Entry 2XNT (X-ray diffraction, 3.21 A resolution); this record covers chains F and I of the 5 polymer chains in the assembly.

Chain F (and I):
Name: Soluble acetylcholine receptor
Organism: Aplysia californica
Notes: chain I of this document is another copy of the same molecule, construct and numbering; everything in this record applies to it too
UniProtKB: Q8WSF8 (Q8WSF8_APLCA); residues -18 to 217 here correspond to UniProt positions 1-236 (UniProt number = residue number + 19)
Chain sequence (236 residues; numbered -18 to 217; the number before each row is that of its first residue; numbers below 1 keep their minus sign (Met-18 is residue -18)):
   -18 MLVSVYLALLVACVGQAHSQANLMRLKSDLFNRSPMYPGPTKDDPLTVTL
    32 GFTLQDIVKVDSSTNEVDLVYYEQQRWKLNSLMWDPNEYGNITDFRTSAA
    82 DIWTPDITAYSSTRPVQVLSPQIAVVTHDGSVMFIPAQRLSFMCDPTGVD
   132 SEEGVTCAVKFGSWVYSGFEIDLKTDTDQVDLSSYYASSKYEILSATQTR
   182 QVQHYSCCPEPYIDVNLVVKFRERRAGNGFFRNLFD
Unresolved in the structure: -18 to 0, 206-217
Construct notes: conflict Val41 (Ala60 in Q8WSF8), Val136 (Ala155 in Q8WSF8)
Cystine bridges: Cys125-Cys138, Cys188-Cys189
Residues lining bound ligands: VU2 ((2S)-2-[(4-chlorobenzyl)oxy]-2-phenylethanamine): Tyr91, Trp145, Tyr186, Tyr193

Interface between chain F and chain I:
Residue-residue contacts (51; chain F residue first):
  Gln1(F) with Tyr18(I); Pro19(I); Asp25(I)
  Leu4(F) with Pro19(I), hydrophobic; Gly20(I)
  Met5(F) with Pro16(I), hydrophobic; Met17(I); Pro19(I), hydrophobic
  Lys8(F) with Pro19(I)
  Gln36(F) with Tyr91(I), hydrogen bond (side chain-backbone); Ser92(I); Met124(I)
  Asp37(F) with Met124(I)
  Val39(F) with Thr45(I); Glu47(I); Thr94(I)
  Lys40(F) with Thr45(I)
  Val51(F) with Ser93(I)
  Tyr53(F) with Tyr91(I), hydrogen bond (side chain-backbone); Trp145(I), hydrophobic
  Arg77(F) with Val146(I), hydrogen bond (side chain-backbone); Tyr147(I); Glu151(I), salt bridge
  Gln98(F) with Arg95(I), hydrogen bond; Pro96(I)
  Val99(F) with Pro96(I)
  Leu100(F) with Ser93(I); Thr94(I); Arg95(I); Pro96(I)
  Ser101(F) with Trp145(I)
  Pro102(F) with Asp87(I); Thr89(I); Trp145(I), hydrophobic
  Ile104(F) with Asp87(I); Val146(I)
  Val106(F) with Val146(I), hydrophobic
  Ile116(F) with Trp145(I), hydrogen bond (backbone-side chain)
  Ala118(F) with Trp145(I), hydrophobic
  Arg120(F) with Glu47(I), salt bridge; Thr94(I), hydrogen bond (side chain-backbone); Arg95(I)
  Tyr167(F) with Met124(I), hydrophobic; Cys125(I); Asp126(I), hydrogen bond (side chain-backbone)
  Ser169(F) with Asn46(I), hydrogen bond (backbone-side chain); Asp126(I)
  Ser170(F) with Asn46(I)
  Lys171(F) with Ser43(I); Ser44(I); Asn46(I)
Other interface residues (no listed pair), chain I (27 interface residues in all): Ser148

In short:
25 residues of chain F face 27 of chain I across their interface, with 8 hydrogen bonds and 2 salt bridges.
Polar contacts include Arg77(F)-Glu151(I), Arg120(F)-Glu47(I) and Gln36(F)-Tyr91(I). Bound to chain F:
compound VU2.
Both chains are Soluble acetylcholine receptor (Aplysia californica). Entry 2XNT (Acetylcholine binding
protein (AChBP) as template for hierarchical in silico screening procedures to identify structurally novel
...) was determined by X-ray diffraction (same publication as 2XNU and 2XNV).
